Entry 8JRU (electron microscopy, 3.50 A resolution); this record covers chains A and H of the 5 polymer chains in the assembly.

[Chain A]
Molecule: Beta-arrestin 1 and single-chain fragment variable 30 (scFv30)
Organism: Bos taurus
Notes: antibody fragment or engineered binder
Sequence (627 residues; row label = number of the first residue in the row):
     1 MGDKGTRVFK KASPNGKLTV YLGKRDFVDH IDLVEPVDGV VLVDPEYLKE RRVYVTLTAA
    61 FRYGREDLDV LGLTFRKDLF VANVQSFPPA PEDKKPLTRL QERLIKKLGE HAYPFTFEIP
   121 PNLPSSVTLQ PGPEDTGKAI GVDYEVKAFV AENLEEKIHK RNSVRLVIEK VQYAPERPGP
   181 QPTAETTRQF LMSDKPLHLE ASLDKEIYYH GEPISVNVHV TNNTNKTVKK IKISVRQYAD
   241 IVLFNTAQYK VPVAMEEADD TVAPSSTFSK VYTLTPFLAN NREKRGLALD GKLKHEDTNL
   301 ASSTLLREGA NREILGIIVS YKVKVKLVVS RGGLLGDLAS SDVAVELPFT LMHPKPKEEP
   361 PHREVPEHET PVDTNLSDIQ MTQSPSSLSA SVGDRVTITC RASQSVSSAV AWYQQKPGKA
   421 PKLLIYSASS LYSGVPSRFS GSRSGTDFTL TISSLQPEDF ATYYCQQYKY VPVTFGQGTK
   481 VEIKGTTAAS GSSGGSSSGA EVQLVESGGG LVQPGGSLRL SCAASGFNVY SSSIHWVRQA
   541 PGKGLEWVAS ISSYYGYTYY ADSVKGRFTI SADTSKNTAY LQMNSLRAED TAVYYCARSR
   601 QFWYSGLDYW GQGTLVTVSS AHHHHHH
Unresolved in the structure: 1-5, 65-73, 92-93, 333-338, 369-627
Residues lining bound ligands: PIO ([(2R)-2-octanoyloxy-3-[oxidanyl-[(1R,2R,3S,4R,5R,6S)-2,3,6-tris(oxidanyl)-4,5-diphosphonooxy-cyclohexyl]oxy-phosphoryl]oxy-propyl] octanoate): Arg236, Lys250, Lys324, Lys326, Arg331, Ser340, Ser341, Asp342
Reported in the primary citation:
  - binding site for PIO: Arg236, Lys250, Lys324, Lys326
  - conformationally variable residues (order/disorder transition): Glu66 to Leu73
  - mutagenesis - K232Q/R236Q/K250Q (15-fold): decreased binding to HA signal peptide, HPC4 purification tag, Glucagon receptor, C-terminal tail of Vasopressin V2 receptor

[Chain H]
Molecule: Beta-arrestin 1 and single-chain fragment variable 30 (scFv30)
Organism: Bos taurus
Notes: antibody fragment or engineered binder
Sequence (627 residues; numbered -496 to 130; the number before each row is that of its first residue; numbers below 1 keep their minus sign (Met-496 is residue -496)):
  -496 MGDKGTRVFK KASPNGKLTV YLGKRDFVDH IDLVEPVDGV VLVDPEYLKE RRVYVTLTAA
  -436 FRYGREDLDV LGLTFRKDLF VANVQSFPPA PEDKKPLTRL QERLIKKLGE HAYPFTFEIP
  -376 PNLPSSVTLQ PGPEDTGKAI GVDYEVKAFV AENLEEKIHK RNSVRLVIEK VQYAPERPGP
  -316 QPTAETTRQF LMSDKPLHLE ASLDKEIYYH GEPISVNVHV TNNTNKTVKK IKISVRQYAD
  -256 IVLFNTAQYK VPVAMEEADD TVAPSSTFSK VYTLTPFLAN NREKRGLALD GKLKHEDTNL
  -196 ASSTLLREGA NREILGIIVS YKVKVKLVVS RGGLLGDLAS SDVAVELPFT LMHPKPKEEP
  -136 PHREVPEHET PVDTNLSDIQ MTQSPSSLSA SVGDRVTITC RASQSVSSAV AWYQQKPGKA
   -76 PKLLIYSASS LYSGVPSRFS GSRSGTDFTL TISSLQPEDF ATYYCQQYKY VPVTFGQGTK
   -16 VEIKGTTAAS GSSGGSSSGA EVQLVESGGG LVQPGGSLRL SCAASGFNVY SSSIHWVRQA
    44 PGKGLEWVAS ISSYYGYTYY ADSVKGRFTI SADTSKNTAY LQMNSLRAED TAVYYCARSR
   104 QFWYSGLDYW GQGTLVTVSS AHHHHHH
Unresolved in the structure: -496 to 4, 122-130

[Interface between chain A and chain H]
Pairs across the interface (30; chain A residue first):
  His210(A) - Ser34(H)
  His210(A) - Phe105(H)
  Gly211(A) - Asn31(H)
  Gly211(A) - Phe105(H)
  Pro213(A) - Asn31(H)
  Pro276(A) - Tyr57(H)  hydrogen bond (backbone-side chain)
  Phe277(A) - Tyr33(H)  hydrophobic
  Phe277(A) - Tyr57(H)  hydrophobic
  Leu278(A) - Tyr57(H)  hydrophobic
  Leu278(A) - Tyr58(H)  hydrophobic
  Ala279(A) - Ser56(H)
  Ala279(A) - Tyr57(H)
  Arg282(A) - Tyr58(H)  hydrogen bond (side chain-backbone)
  Arg282(A) - Tyr60(H)  hydrogen bond
  Asp297(A) - Tyr58(H)
  Asp297(A) - Tyr60(H)  hydrogen bond
  Thr298(A) - Tyr58(H)
  Asn299(A) - Tyr57(H)
  Asn299(A) - Tyr58(H)
  Asn299(A) - Phe105(H)
  His353(A) - Phe105(H)
  His353(A) - Trp106(H)
  Pro356(A) - Trp106(H)
  Glu359(A) - Trp106(H)
  Pro360(A) - Trp106(H)
  Pro361(A) - Trp106(H)
  Glu364(A) - Tyr62(H)  hydrogen bond
  Val365(A) - Tyr107(H)  hydrophobic
  Pro366(A) - Tyr62(H)
  His368(A) - Tyr62(H)  hydrogen bond
Interface residues without a listed pair, chain A (25 interface residues in all): Tyr173, Glu212, Thr275, Leu300, Pro354
Interface residues without a listed pair, chain H (13 interface residues in all): Gly59, Arg103

[Overview]
25 residues of chain A and 13 residues of chain H are in contact; the contacts include 6 hydrogen bonds. Polar
contacts include Pro276(A)-Tyr57(H), Arg282(A)-Tyr58(H) and Arg282(A)-Tyr60(H). The paper reports a binding
site for PIO at Arg236(A), Lys250(A) and Lys324(A) among others; K232Q/R236Q/K250Q of chain A reduce binding
to HA signal peptide, HPC4 purification tag, Glucagon receptor, C-terminal tail of Vasopressin V2 receptor.
Chain A and chain H are both Beta-arrestin 1 and single-chain fragment variable 30 (scFv30) (Bos taurus); the
structure, Cryo-EM structure of the glucagon receptor bound to beta-arrestin 1 in ligand-free state, was
determined by electron microscopy (same publication as 8JRV).
